8I0K - chains A and B of the 3 polymer chains in the assembly; structure by electron microscopy, 2.86 A resolution.

== Chain A (and B) ==
Molecule: 2-oxoglutarate dehydrogenase complex component E1
From: Homo sapiens
Notes: EC 1.2.4.2; chain B of this document is another copy of the same molecule, construct and numbering; everything in this record applies to it too
UniProt: Q02218 (ODO1_HUMAN); numbering as in UniProt (aligned over 113-1023)
Amino-acid sequence (911 residues; numbered 113 to 1023; the number before each row is that of its first residue):
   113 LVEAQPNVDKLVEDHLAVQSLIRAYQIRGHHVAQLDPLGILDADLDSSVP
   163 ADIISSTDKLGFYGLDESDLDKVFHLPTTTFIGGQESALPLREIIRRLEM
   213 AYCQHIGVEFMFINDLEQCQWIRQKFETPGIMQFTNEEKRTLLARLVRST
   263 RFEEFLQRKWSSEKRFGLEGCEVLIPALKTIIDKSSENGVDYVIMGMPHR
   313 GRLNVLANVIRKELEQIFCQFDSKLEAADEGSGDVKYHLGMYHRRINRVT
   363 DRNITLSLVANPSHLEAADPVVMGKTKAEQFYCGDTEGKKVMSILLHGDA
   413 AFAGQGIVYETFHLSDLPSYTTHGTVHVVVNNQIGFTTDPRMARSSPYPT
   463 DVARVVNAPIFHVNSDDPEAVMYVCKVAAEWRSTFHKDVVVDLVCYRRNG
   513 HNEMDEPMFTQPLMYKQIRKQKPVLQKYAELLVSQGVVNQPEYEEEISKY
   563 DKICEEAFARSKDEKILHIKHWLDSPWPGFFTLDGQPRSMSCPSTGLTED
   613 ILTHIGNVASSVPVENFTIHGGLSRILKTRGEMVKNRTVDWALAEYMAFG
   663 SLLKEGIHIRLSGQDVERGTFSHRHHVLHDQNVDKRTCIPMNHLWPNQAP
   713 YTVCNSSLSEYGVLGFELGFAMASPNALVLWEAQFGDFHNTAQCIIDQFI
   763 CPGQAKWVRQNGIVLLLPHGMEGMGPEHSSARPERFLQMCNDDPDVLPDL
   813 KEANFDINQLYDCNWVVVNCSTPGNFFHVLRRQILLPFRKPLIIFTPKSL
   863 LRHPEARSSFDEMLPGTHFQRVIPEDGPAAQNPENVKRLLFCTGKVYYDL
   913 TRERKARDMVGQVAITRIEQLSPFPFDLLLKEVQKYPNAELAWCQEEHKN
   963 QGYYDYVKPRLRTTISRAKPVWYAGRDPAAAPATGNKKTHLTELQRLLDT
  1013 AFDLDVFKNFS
Unresolved in the structure: 113-122, 576-601
UniProt features mapped onto this chain:
  - binding site (Ca(2+)): His143, Asp156, Asp158
  - binding site (thiamine diphosphate): Arg312, Asp411, Asn444, Ile446, Gln676
  - binding site (Mg(2+)): Asp411, Asn444, Ile446
  - modified residue: Lys401 (N6-acetyllysine), Lys564 (N6-succinyllysine), Lys970 (N6-acetyllysine)
  - cross-link: Lys534 (Glycyl lysine isopeptide (Lys-Gly) (interchain with G-Cter in ubiquitin))
  - mutagenesis: Asp154 (D154A: Six-fold decrease in sensitivity for calcium), Pro459 to Tyr460 (Abolished enzyme activity and ability to promote histone succinylation)
Metal / ion sites: Mg2+: Asp411, Asn444, Ile446 (together with thiamine diphosphate)
Small-molecule neighbours:
  - 8EL (2-[3-[(4-azanyl-2-methyl-pyrimidin-5-yl)methyl]-4-methyl-2H-1,3-thiazol-5-yl]ethyl phosphono hydrogen phosphate): Gln676, Leu720, Glu722, Gln746, Phe750
  - thiamine diphosphate (TPP): His311, Arg312, Ser375, His376, Leu377, Gly410, Asp411, Ala412, Ala413, Gln417, Asn444, Ile446, Gly447, Phe448, His513

== Chain A / chain B interface ==
Pairs across the interface (165):
  Glu125(A) - His127(B)
  His127(A) - Glu125(B)  salt bridge
  Leu128(A) - Leu128(B)  hydrophobic
  Leu128(A) - Gln131(B)
  Gln131(A) - Leu128(B)
  Arg135(A) - Arg135(B)
  Arg140(A) - Asn226(B)  hydrogen bond
  His143(A) - Asn226(B)
  Ser335(A) - Lys1000(B)
  Lys336(A) - Lys1000(B)
  Leu337(A) - Asn998(B)  hydrogen bond (backbone-side chain)
  Leu337(A) - Lys1000(B)
  Glu338(A) - Lys1000(B)  salt bridge
  Ser344(A) - Thr996(B)  hydrogen bond (backbone-side chain)
  Ser344(A) - Gly997(B)
  Gly345(A) - Gly997(B)  hydrogen bond (backbone-backbone)
  Asp346(A) - Pro788(B)
  Asp346(A) - Gly997(B)
  Pro374(A) - Glu789(B)
  Ser375(A) - Glu789(B)  hydrogen bond (backbone-side chain)
  Ser375(A) - His790(B)
  His376(A) - Asp749(B)
  His376(A) - Phe750(B)
  His376(A) - Glu789(B)  salt bridge
  Ala412(A) - Leu720(B)
  Phe414(A) - Tyr421(B)
  Ala415(A) - Tyr421(B)
  Ala415(A) - His425(B)  hydrogen bond (backbone-side chain)
  Gly416(A) - Glu422(B)
  Gly416(A) - Leu720(B)
  Gly416(A) - Ser721(B)
  Gln417(A) - Tyr421(B)
  Gln417(A) - Leu720(B)
  Gln417(A) - Glu722(B)
  Gly418(A) - Gly418(B)
  Gly418(A) - Glu422(B)  hydrogen bond (backbone-side chain)
  Tyr421(A) - Phe414(B)
  Tyr421(A) - Ala415(B)
  Tyr421(A) - Gln417(B)
  Tyr421(A) - Tyr421(B)  hydrophobic
  Tyr421(A) - Val464(B)
  Glu422(A) - Gly416(B)
  Glu422(A) - Gly418(B)  hydrogen bond (side chain-backbone)
  His425(A) - Ala415(B)  hydrogen bond (side chain-backbone)
  His425(A) - Ser457(B)  hydrogen bond (backbone-side chain)
  His425(A) - Ser458(B)
  Asp428(A) - Ser457(B)  hydrogen bond (backbone-side chain)
  Leu429(A) - Met454(B)
  Leu429(A) - Arg456(B)
  Leu429(A) - Ser457(B)
  Phe448(A) - Asp677(B)
  Phe448(A) - Arg680(B)
  Thr449(A) - Asp677(B)  hydrogen bond
  Thr449(A) - Arg680(B)
  Thr450(A) - Asp677(B)  hydrogen bond
  Ala455(A) - Ser719(B)
  Arg456(A) - Leu429(B)
  Ser457(A) - His425(B)  hydrogen bond (side chain-backbone)
  Ser457(A) - Asp428(B)  hydrogen bond (side chain-backbone)
  Ser457(A) - Leu429(B)
  Ser458(A) - His425(B)
  Ser458(A) - Val467(B)
  Asp463(A) - Val467(B)
  Val464(A) - Tyr421(B)
  Arg466(A) - Arg466(B)  hydrogen bond (side chain-backbone)
  Arg466(A) - Val467(B)
  Arg466(A) - Asn469(B)  hydrogen bond
  Val467(A) - Ser458(B)
  Val467(A) - Asp463(B)
  Val467(A) - Arg466(B)
  Val467(A) - Val467(B)  hydrophobic
  Asn469(A) - Arg466(B)  hydrogen bond
  Asp517(A) - Arg680(B)  salt bridge
  Glu518(A) - His632(B)  salt bridge
  Met520(A) - His632(B)
  Met520(A) - Gln693(B)
  Phe521(A) - His632(B)
  Phe521(A) - Leu635(B)
  Phe521(A) - His687(B)
  Phe521(A) - His691(B)
  Thr522(A) - His691(B)
  Pro524(A) - Asp692(B)
  Pro524(A) - Gln693(B)
  Leu525(A) - Gln693(B)
  Leu525(A) - Asn694(B)
  Leu525(A) - Asp696(B)
  Lys528(A) - Gln693(B)
  His632(A) - Glu518(B)  salt bridge
  His632(A) - Met520(B)
  His632(A) - Phe521(B)
  Leu635(A) - Phe521(B)
  Asp677(A) - Phe448(B)
  Asp677(A) - Thr449(B)  hydrogen bond
  Asp677(A) - Thr450(B)  hydrogen bond
  Arg680(A) - Phe448(B)
  Arg680(A) - Thr449(B)
  Arg680(A) - Asp517(B)  salt bridge
  His687(A) - Phe521(B)
  His691(A) - Phe521(B)
  His691(A) - Thr522(B)
  Asp692(A) - Pro524(B)
  Gln693(A) - Met520(B)
  Gln693(A) - Pro524(B)
  Gln693(A) - Leu525(B)
  Gln693(A) - Lys528(B)
  Asn694(A) - Leu525(B)
  Asp696(A) - Leu525(B)
  Ser719(A) - Ala455(B)
  Leu720(A) - Ala412(B)
  Leu720(A) - Gly416(B)
  Leu720(A) - Gln417(B)
  Ser721(A) - Gly416(B)
  Asp749(A) - His376(B)  hydrogen bond (backbone-side chain)
  Phe750(A) - His376(B)
  Asn752(A) - His376(B)  hydrogen bond
  Asn752(A) - Asp759(B)  hydrogen bond
  Asn752(A) - Gln760(B)
  Thr753(A) - His376(B)
  Gln755(A) - Arg797(B)
  Asp759(A) - Asn752(B)
  Asp759(A) - Arg794(B)  salt bridge
  Asp759(A) - Arg797(B)  salt bridge
  Gln760(A) - Glu789(B)
  Cys763(A) - Ala992(B)
  Pro764(A) - Ala993(B)  hydrophobic
  Lys768(A) - Glu789(B)  salt bridge
  Gly787(A) - Val347(B)
  Pro788(A) - Asp346(B)
  Glu789(A) - His350(B)  salt bridge
  Glu789(A) - Pro374(B)
  Glu789(A) - Ser375(B)  hydrogen bond (side chain-backbone)
  Glu789(A) - His376(B)  salt bridge
  Glu789(A) - Gln760(B)
  Glu796(A) - Gln800(B)
  Arg797(A) - Gln755(B)
  Arg797(A) - Asp759(B)  salt bridge
  Arg797(A) - Gln800(B)
  Arg797(A) - Met801(B)
  Gln800(A) - Glu796(B)
  Gln800(A) - Gln800(B)
  Gln800(A) - Asn962(B)
  Met801(A) - Arg797(B)
  Cys802(A) - Asn962(B)
  Asn803(A) - Pro990(B)
  Asn803(A) - Ala991(B)
  Asn803(A) - Ala992(B)
  Asp805(A) - Lys961(B)  salt bridge
  Asp805(A) - Pro990(B)
  Asp807(A) - Lys961(B)  salt bridge
  Lys961(A) - Asp805(B)  salt bridge
  Lys961(A) - Asp807(B)  salt bridge
  Asn962(A) - Gln800(B)
  Asn962(A) - Cys802(B)  hydrogen bond (side chain-backbone)
  Tyr966(A) - Asp807(B)  hydrogen bond
  Pro990(A) - Asn803(B)
  Pro990(A) - Asp805(B)
  Ala991(A) - Asn803(B)
  Ala992(A) - Asn803(B)
  Ala993(A) - Ser344(B)
  Thr996(A) - Ser344(B)  hydrogen bond (side chain-backbone)
  Gly997(A) - Ser344(B)  hydrogen bond (backbone-backbone)
  Gly997(A) - Gly345(B)
  Asn998(A) - Leu337(B)  hydrogen bond (side chain-backbone)
  Lys1000(A) - Leu337(B)
  Lys1000(A) - Glu338(B)
Interface residues without a listed pair, chain A (122 interface residues in all): Val124, Phe224, Asn226, Ala339, Val347, His350, Leu377, Ala413, Phe424, Leu426, Ser427, Pro430, Arg453, Met454, Val468, Gly634, Thr682, Ser684, Val695, Asn717, Ser718, Glu722, Gln746, Cys756, Ala767, Arg794, Asn826, Lys970, Ala995
Interface residues without a listed pair, chain B (119 interface residues in all): Arg140, His143, Phe224, Ser335, Ala339, Leu377, Ala413, Phe424, Leu426, Ser427, Pro430, Arg453, Val468, Gly634, Thr682, Ser684, Val695, Asn717, Ser718, Gln746, Cys756, Cys763, Pro764, Ala767, Lys768, Gly787, Asp804, Asn826, Tyr966

== Summary ==
122 residues of chain A face 119 of chain B across their interface; the contacts include 29 hydrogen bonds and
17 salt bridges. Among the polar pairs are His127(A)-Glu125(B), Glu338(A)-Lys1000(B) and His376(A)-Glu789(B).
Ligands of chain A: thiamine diphosphate and compound 8EL.
Both chains are 2-oxoglutarate dehydrogenase complex component E1 (Homo sapiens). Entry 8I0K (Cryo-electron
microscopic structure of the 2-oxoglutarate dehydrogenase(E1) with TCAIM complex) was determined by electron
microscopy.
